5K9O - chains I and L of the 6 polymer chains in the assembly; structure by X-ray diffraction, 3.39 A resolution.

Chain I:
Molecule: Hemagglutinin
From: Influenza A virus (strain swl A/California/04/2009 H1N1)
UniProtKB: C3W5S1 (C3W5S1_I09A0); the construct lacks a stretch of the UniProt sequence, so the offset changes along the chain: 11-55 = UniProt 18-62; 56-83 = UniProt 64-91; 84-90 = UniProt 93-99; 91-116 = UniProt 101-126; 3 more segments
Amino-acid sequence (505 residues; numbered 11 to 507 plus 8 insertion-coded residues; the number before each row is that of its first residue; a row labelled like 116A-116C holds insertion residues (116A, then the next letters in order)):
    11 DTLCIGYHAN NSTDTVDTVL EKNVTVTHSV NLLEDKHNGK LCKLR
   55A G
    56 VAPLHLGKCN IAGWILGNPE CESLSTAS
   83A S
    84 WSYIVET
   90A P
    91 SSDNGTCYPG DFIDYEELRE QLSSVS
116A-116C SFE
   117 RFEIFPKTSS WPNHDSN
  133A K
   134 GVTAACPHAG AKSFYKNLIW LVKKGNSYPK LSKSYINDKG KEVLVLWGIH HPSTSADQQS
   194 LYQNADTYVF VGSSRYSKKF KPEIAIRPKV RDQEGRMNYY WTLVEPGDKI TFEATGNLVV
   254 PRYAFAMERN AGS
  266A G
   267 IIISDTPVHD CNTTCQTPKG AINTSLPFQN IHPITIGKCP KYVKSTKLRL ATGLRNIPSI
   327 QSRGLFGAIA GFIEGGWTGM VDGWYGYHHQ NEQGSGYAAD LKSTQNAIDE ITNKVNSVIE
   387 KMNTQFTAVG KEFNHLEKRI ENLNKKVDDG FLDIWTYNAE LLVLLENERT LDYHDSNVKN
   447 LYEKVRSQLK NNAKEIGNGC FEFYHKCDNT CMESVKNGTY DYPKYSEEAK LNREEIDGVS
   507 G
Disordered / not traced: 331-336, 392-414, 498-507
Disulfides: Cys-14/Cys-466, Cys-52/Cys-277, Cys-64/Cys-76, Cys-97/Cys-139, Cys-473/Cys-477
Covalently attached groups: N-acetylglucosamine (NAG) linked to Asn-33
Differences from the reference sequence: expression tag (506-507)

Chain L:
Molecule: 31.b.09 Light Fv
From: Homo sapiens
Amino-acid sequence (219 residues; each row starts with the number of its first residue):
     1 DVVMTQSPVS LPVTLGQPAS ISCRSSQGLV YIDGNTYLNW FQQRPGQSPR RLIYNVFTRD
    61 SGVPDRFSGS GSGTDFTLKI TTVEAEDVGV YYCMQGTHWP YTFGQGTKVE IKRTVAAPSV
   121 FIFPPSDEQL KSGTASVVCL LNNFYPREAK VQWKVDNALQ SGNSQESVTE QDSKDSTYSL
   181 SSTLTLSKAD YEKHKVYACE VTHQGLRSPV TKSFNRGEC
Disordered / not traced: 112-113
Disulfides: Cys-23/Cys-93, Cys-139/Cys-199

Chain I / chain L interface:
Pairs across the interface (11; chain I residue first):
  Asp-24(I) / Asp-33(L)
  His-38(I) / Ile-32(L)
  Ser-39(I) / Asp-33(L)  hydrogen bond (backbone-side chain)
  Val-40(I) / Ile-32(L)
  Val-40(I) / Asp-33(L)  hydrogen bond (backbone-side chain)
  Thr-290(I) / Ser-72(L)  hydrogen bond (backbone-side chain)
  Ser-291(I) / Ser-72(L)
  Thr-318(I) / Ile-32(L)
  Val-381(I) / Val-30(L)  hydrophobic
  Asn-382(I) / Gly-28(L)  hydrogen bond (side chain-backbone)
  Asn-382(I) / Val-30(L)
Also at the interface, not in a pair above, chain I (12 interface residues in all): Asn-41, Ile-374, Thr-378
Also at the interface, not in a pair above, chain L (8 interface residues in all): Leu-29, Tyr-31, Gly-34

In short:
12 residues of chain I and 8 residues of chain L are in contact; the contacts include 4 hydrogen bonds. Polar
contacts include Ser-39(I)/Asp-33(L), Val-40(I)/Asp-33(L) and Thr-290(I)/Ser-72(L). N-acetylglucosamine is
covalently linked to Asn-33(I).
Here chain I is Hemagglutinin (Influenza A virus (strain swl A/California/04/2009 H1N1)) and chain L is
31.b.09 Light Fv (Homo sapiens). Entry 5K9O (Crystal structure of multidonor HV1-18+HD3-9 class broadly
neutralizing Influenza A antibody 31.b.09 in complex with Hemagglutinin ...) was determined by X-ray
diffraction, deposited together with 5K9Q.
